Entry 6HBH (electron microscopy, 3.36 A resolution); this record covers chains B and C of the 3 polymer chains in the assembly.

== Chain B ==
Molecule: Echovirus 18 capsid protein 2
Source organism: Echovirus E18
UniProtKB: Q8V635 (Q8V635_9ENTO); residues 1-260 here correspond to UniProt positions 70-329 (UniProt number = residue number + 69)
Amino-acid sequence (260 residues; numbered 1 to 260; the number before each row is that of its first residue):
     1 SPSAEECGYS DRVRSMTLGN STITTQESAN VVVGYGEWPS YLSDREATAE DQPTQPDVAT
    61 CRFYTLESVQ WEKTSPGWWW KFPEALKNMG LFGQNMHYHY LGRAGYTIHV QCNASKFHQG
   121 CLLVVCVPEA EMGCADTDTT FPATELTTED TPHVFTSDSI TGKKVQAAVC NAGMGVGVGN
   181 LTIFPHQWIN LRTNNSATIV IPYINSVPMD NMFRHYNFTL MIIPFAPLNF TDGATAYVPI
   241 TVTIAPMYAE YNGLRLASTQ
Unresolved in the structure: 1-12, 27-29, 44-47, 258-260

== Chain C ==
Molecule: Echovirus 18 capsid protein 3
Source organism: Echovirus E18
UniProtKB: Q8V635 (Q8V635_9ENTO); residues 1-239 here correspond to UniProt positions 330-568 (UniProt number = residue number + 329)
Amino-acid sequence (239 residues; each row starts with the number of its first residue):
     1 GVPVLNTPGS NQFLTSDDYQ SPSAMPQFDE TPEMHIPGEV RNLMEIAEVD SVVPVNNVTG
    61 KTKSMDAYQI PVGTGNTDKT KPIFSFQMDP GYSSVLKRTL LGEMLNYYAH WSGSVKLTFL
   121 FCGSAMATGK LLISYSPPGA SVPTSRKDAM LGTHIVWDIG LQSSCVLCVP WISQSHYRMV
   181 QQDPYTSAGY ITCWYQTNIV VPPGAPTSCD VLCFASACND FSVRLLRDTP FMAQPGKLQ
Unresolved in the structure: 74-77, 176-186, 234-239
Disulfides: Cys-168/Cys-218

== Chain B / chain C interface ==
Residue-residue contacts (63; chain B residue first):
  Tyr-35(B) / Gly-38(C)
  Glu-37(B) / His-35(C)  salt bridge
  Glu-37(B) / Pro-37(C)
  Lys-116(B) / Ser-124(C)  hydrogen bond (backbone-side chain)
  Lys-116(B) / Ala-125(C)
  Lys-116(B) / Met-126(C)
  Phe-117(B) / Ser-124(C)
  Phe-117(B) / Met-126(C)  hydrophobic
  Phe-117(B) / Pro-206(C)
  Gln-119(B) / Gly-123(C)
  Gln-119(B) / Ser-124(C)  hydrogen bond (side chain-backbone)
  Gln-119(B) / Pro-206(C)
  Gln-119(B) / Ser-208(C)  hydrogen bond (side chain-backbone)
  Gln-119(B) / Cys-209(C)  hydrogen bond
  Gly-120(B) / Cys-122(C)
  Cys-121(B) / Cys-122(C)  hydrophobic
  Val-169(B) / Lys-63(C)
  Val-169(B) / Met-65(C)  hydrophobic
  Cys-170(B) / Lys-63(C)  hydrogen bond (side chain-backbone)
  Val-178(B) / Met-65(C)  hydrophobic
  Val-178(B) / Tyr-68(C)  hydrophobic
  Gly-179(B) / Val-52(C)  hydrogen bond (backbone-backbone)
  Gly-179(B) / Tyr-68(C)  hydrogen bond (backbone-side chain)
  Asn-180(B) / Ser-51(C)
  Asn-180(B) / Arg-98(C)  hydrogen bond (side chain-backbone)
  Asn-180(B) / Leu-100(C)
  Thr-182(B) / Val-49(C)
  Thr-182(B) / Asp-50(C)
  Thr-182(B) / Ser-51(C)
  Ile-183(B) / Val-49(C)  hydrophobic
  Ile-183(B) / Leu-100(C)  hydrophobic
  Trp-188(B) / Val-52(C)  hydrophobic
  Trp-188(B) / Phe-214(C)  hydrophobic
  Asn-190(B) / Leu-120(C)
  Asn-190(B) / Phe-121(C)  hydrogen bond (side chain-backbone)
  Asn-190(B) / Cys-122(C)
  Arg-192(B) / Phe-121(C)
  Arg-192(B) / Gly-123(C)
  Arg-192(B) / Ser-124(C)  hydrogen bond (side chain-backbone)
  Arg-192(B) / Ala-125(C)
  Arg-192(B) / Ala-127(C)  hydrogen bond (side chain-backbone)
  Arg-192(B) / Ile-159(C)  hydrogen bond (side chain-backbone)
  Arg-192(B) / Gly-160(C)
  Arg-192(B) / Ser-163(C)
  Thr-193(B) / Ser-163(C)
  Pro-202(B) / Pro-37(C)
  Asn-205(B) / Ile-36(C)
  Ile-223(B) / Met-65(C)  hydrophobic
  Pro-224(B) / Met-65(C)
  Phe-225(B) / Val-52(C)  hydrophobic
  Phe-225(B) / Met-65(C)  hydrophobic
  Phe-225(B) / Tyr-68(C)  hydrophobic
  Phe-225(B) / Gln-69(C)  hydrogen bond (backbone-side chain)
  Phe-225(B) / Leu-212(C)  hydrophobic
  Ala-226(B) / Gln-69(C)
  Ala-226(B) / Cys-122(C)  hydrophobic
  Pro-227(B) / Gln-69(C)
  Pro-227(B) / Asp-210(C)
  Asn-229(B) / Pro-206(C)
  Asn-229(B) / Ser-208(C)
  Thr-231(B) / Gly-204(C)  hydrogen bond (side chain-backbone)
  Thr-231(B) / Ala-205(C)
  Thr-231(B) / Pro-206(C)
Also at the interface, not in a pair above, chain B (36 interface residues in all): His-118, Ser-157, Gly-177, Tyr-203, Ile-204, Ser-206, Val-207, Pro-208, Phe-230
Also at the interface, not in a pair above, chain C (37 interface residues in all): Met-34, Ile-46, Ser-64, Thr-99

== Summary ==
Chain B and chain C form an interface of 36 and 37 residues respectively; the contacts include 14 hydrogen
bonds and 1 salt bridge. Polar contacts include Glu-37(B)/His-35(C), Lys-116(B)/Ser-124(C) and
Gln-119(B)/Ser-124(C).
Chain B is Echovirus 18 capsid protein 2 and chain C is Echovirus 18 capsid protein 3, both from Echovirus
E18; the structure, Echovirus 18 A-particle, was determined by electron microscopy, deposited together with
6HBG, 6HBJ, 6HBK, 6HBL and 6HHT.
